PDB entry 4H4M | X-ray diffraction, 2.85 A resolution | chains A and B

Chain A:
Protein: Reverse transcriptase/ribonuclease H, Exoribonuclease H, p66 RT
Organism: Human immunodeficiency virus type 1
Notes: EC 2.7.7.49, 2.7.7.7, 3.1.26.13, 3.1.13.2; fragment: HIV-1 Reverse Transcriptase, p66 Subunit
UniProt: P03366 (POL_HV1B1); residues 1-555 here correspond to UniProt positions 600-1154 (UniProt number = residue number + 599)
Chain sequence (557 residues; row label = number of the first residue in the row; numbers below 1 keep their minus sign (Met-1 is residue -1)):
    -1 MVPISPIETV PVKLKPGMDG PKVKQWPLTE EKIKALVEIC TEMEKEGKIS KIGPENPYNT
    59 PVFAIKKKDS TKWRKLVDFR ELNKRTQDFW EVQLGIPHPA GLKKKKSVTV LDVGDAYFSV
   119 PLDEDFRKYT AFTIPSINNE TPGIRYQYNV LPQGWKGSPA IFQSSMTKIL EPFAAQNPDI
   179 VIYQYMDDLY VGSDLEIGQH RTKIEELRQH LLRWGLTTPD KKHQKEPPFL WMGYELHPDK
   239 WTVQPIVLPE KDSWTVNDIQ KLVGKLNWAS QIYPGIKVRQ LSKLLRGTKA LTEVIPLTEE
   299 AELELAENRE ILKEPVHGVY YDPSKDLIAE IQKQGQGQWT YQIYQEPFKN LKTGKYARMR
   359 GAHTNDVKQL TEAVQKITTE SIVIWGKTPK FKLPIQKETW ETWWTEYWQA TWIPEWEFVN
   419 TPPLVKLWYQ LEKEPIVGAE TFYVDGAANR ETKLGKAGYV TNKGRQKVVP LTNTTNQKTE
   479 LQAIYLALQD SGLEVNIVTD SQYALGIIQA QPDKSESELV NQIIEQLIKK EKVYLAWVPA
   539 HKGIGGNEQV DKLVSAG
Unresolved in the structure: -1 to 0, 549-555
Construct notes: initiating methionine (-1); expression tag (0); engineered mutation Ala172 (Lys771 in P03366), Ala173 (Lys772 in P03366), Ser280 (Cys879 in P03366)
Small-molecule neighbours: 494 ((2E)-3-(3-chloro-5-{4-chloro-2-[2-(2,4-dioxo-3,4-dihydropyrimidin-1(2H)-yl)ethoxy]phenoxy}phenyl)prop-2-enenitrile): Pro95, Leu100, Lys101, Lys102, Lys103, Lys104, Val106, Val108, Val179, Tyr181, Tyr188, Val189, Gly190, Lys223, Pro225, Phe227, Trp229, Leu234, His235, Pro236, Tyr318
UniProt features mapped onto this chain:
  - region: Phe227 to His235 (RT 'primer grip')
  - motif: Trp398 to Trp414 (Tryptophan repeat motif)
  - binding site (Mg(2+)): Asp110, Asp185, Asp186, Asp443, Glu478, Asp498, Asp549
  - site: Trp401 (Essential for RT p66/p51 heterodimerization), Trp414 (Essential for RT p66/p51 heterodimerization), Phe440, Tyr441 (Cleavage)
What the authors report for this chain:
  - conformationally variable residues (side-chain flip): Tyr181
  - binding site for 494: Pro95, Leu100, Lys102, Lys103, Val106, Val108, Tyr181, Tyr188, Phe227, Trp229, Leu234, Pro236, Tyr318

Chain B:
Protein: Reverse transcriptase/ribonuclease H, Exoribonuclease H, p51 RT
Organism: Human immunodeficiency virus type 1
Notes: EC 2.7.7.49, 2.7.7.7, 3.1.26.13, 3.1.13.2; fragment: HIV-1 Reverse Transcriptase, p55 Subunit
UniProt: P03366 (POL_HV1B1); residues 1-428 here correspond to UniProt positions 600-1027 (UniProt number = residue number + 599)
Chain sequence (428 residues; numbered 1 to 428; the number before each row is that of its first residue):
     1 PISPIETVPV KLKPGMDGPK VKQWPLTEEK IKALVEICTE MEKEGKISKI GPENPYNTPV
    61 FAIKKKDSTK WRKLVDFREL NKRTQDFWEV QLGIPHPAGL KKKKSVTVLD VGDAYFSVPL
   121 DEDFRKYTAF TIPSINNETP GIRYQYNVLP QGWKGSPAIF QSSMTKILEP FKKQNPDIVI
   181 YQYMDDLYVG SDLEIGQHRT KIEELRQHLL RWGLTTPDKK HQKEPPFLWM GYELHPDKWT
   241 VQPIVLPEKD SWTVNDIQKL VGKLNWASQI YPGIKVRQLS KLLRGTKALT EVIPLTEEAE
   301 LELAENREIL KEPVHGVYYD PSKDLIAEIQ KQGQGQWTYQ IYQEPFKNLK TGKYARMRGA
   361 HTNDVKQLTE AVQKITTESI VIWGKTPKFK LPIQKETWET WWTEYWQATW IPEWEFVNTP
   421 PLVKLWYQ
Construct notes: engineered mutation Ser280 (Cys879 in P03366)
UniProt features mapped onto this chain:
  - region: Phe227 to His235 (RT 'primer grip')
  - motif: Trp398 to Trp414 (Tryptophan repeat motif)
  - binding site (Mg(2+)): Asp110, Asp185, Asp186
  - site (Essential for RT p66/p51 heterodimerization): Trp401, Trp414

Interface between chain A and chain B:
Contacting residue pairs (93):
  Val8(A) - Glu53(B)
  Pro9(A) - Glu53(B)
  Gln85(A) - Glu53(B)  hydrogen bond (side chain-backbone)
  Asp86(A) - Lys20(B)  salt bridge
  Asp86(A) - Pro55(B)
  Phe87(A) - Pro52(B)
  Phe87(A) - Glu53(B)
  Phe87(A) - Pro55(B)
  Trp88(A) - Pro52(B)  hydrogen bond (backbone-backbone)
  Trp88(A) - Asn54(B)
  Trp88(A) - Pro55(B)
  Trp88(A) - Gly141(B)
  Trp88(A) - Arg143(B)
  Gln91(A) - Asn137(B)  hydrogen bond (side chain-backbone)
  Pro95(A) - Asn136(B)
  Pro95(A) - Asn137(B)
  His96(A) - Asn136(B)  hydrogen bond (backbone-side chain)
  Gly99(A) - Glu138(B)
  Leu100(A) - Glu138(B)
  Ala158(A) - Pro52(B)
  Ile159(A) - Pro52(B)  hydrophobic
  Ser162(A) - Pro52(B)
  Thr165(A) - Pro140(B)
  Tyr181(A) - Glu138(B)  hydrogen bond
  Gln182(A) - Glu138(B)
  Arg358(A) - Asn418(B)
  Glu370(A) - Gln394(B)
  Gln373(A) - Gln394(B)
  Gln373(A) - Glu396(B)
  Gln373(A) - Thr397(B)
  Gln373(A) - Thr400(B)  hydrogen bond
  Thr377(A) - Thr400(B)
  Ile380(A) - Pro25(B)  hydrophobic
  Ile380(A) - Leu26(B)
  Val381(A) - Pro25(B)  hydrophobic
  Val381(A) - Asn136(B)  hydrogen bond (backbone-backbone)
  Ile382(A) - Ile135(B)
  Ile382(A) - Asn136(B)
  Trp383(A) - Ile135(B)
  Gly384(A) - Thr27(B)
  Gly384(A) - Glu28(B)  hydrogen bond (backbone-backbone)
  Trp402(A) - Lys331(B)  hydrogen bond (backbone-side chain)
  Trp402(A) - Arg358(B)
  Trp402(A) - Asp364(B)
  Tyr405(A) - Lys331(B)  hydrogen bond (backbone-side chain)
  Trp406(A) - Lys331(B)
  Trp406(A) - Pro392(B)
  Trp406(A) - Val417(B)
  Trp406(A) - Asn418(B)
  Trp406(A) - Pro420(B)  hydrophobic
  Gln407(A) - Lys331(B)
  Gln407(A) - Pro392(B)
  Gln407(A) - Ile393(B)
  Gln407(A) - Gln394(B)
  Gln407(A) - Val417(B)  hydrogen bond (side chain-backbone)
  Ala408(A) - Trp337(B)  hydrophobic
  Ala408(A) - Asp364(B)
  Ala408(A) - Pro392(B)  hydrogen bond (backbone-backbone)
  Ala408(A) - Ile393(B)
  Thr409(A) - Asp364(B)
  Trp410(A) - Asn363(B)
  Trp410(A) - Val365(B)  hydrophobic
  Trp410(A) - Trp401(B)
  Pro433(A) - Asn255(B)
  Pro433(A) - Leu289(B)  hydrophobic
  Pro433(A) - Thr290(B)
  Ile434(A) - Thr290(B)
  Val435(A) - Thr290(B)
  Thr439(A) - Lys287(B)
  Thr439(A) - Ala288(B)
  Thr439(A) - Leu289(B)  hydrogen bond (side chain-backbone)
  Tyr441(A) - Gln258(B)
  Tyr441(A) - Lys287(B)  hydrogen bond (side chain-backbone)
  Val458(A) - Thr286(B)
  Thr459(A) - Thr286(B)
  Asn460(A) - Thr286(B)
  Asn460(A) - Ala288(B)
  Asn494(A) - Leu289(B)
  Val496(A) - Leu289(B)  hydrophobic
  Leu503(A) - Leu422(B)  hydrophobic
  Tyr532(A) - Asn255(B)  hydrogen bond
  Tyr532(A) - Lys259(B)
  Tyr532(A) - Leu289(B)  hydrophobic
  Trp535(A) - Lys259(B)
  Trp535(A) - Leu422(B)  hydrophobic
  Val536(A) - Gln258(B)
  Pro537(A) - Asn265(B)
  Lys540(A) - Asn265(B)
  Lys540(A) - Ser280(B)
  Ile542(A) - Val261(B)  hydrophobic
  Ile542(A) - Ser280(B)
  Ile542(A) - Leu283(B)
  Ile542(A) - Arg284(B)
Also at the interface, not in a pair above, chain A (61 interface residues in all): Gly93, Ile94, Gln161, Ile180, Thr369, Thr376, Thr386, Gln500, Ala534, Gly541, Asn545
Also at the interface, not in a pair above, chain B (53 interface residues in all): Thr139, Val254, Gly262, Val276, Gly285, Thr419, Trp426

In short:
Chain A and chain B form an interface of 61 and 53 residues respectively, with 15 hydrogen bonds and 1 salt
bridge. Polar pairs include Asp86(A)-Lys20(B), Gln85(A)-Glu53(B) and Gln91(A)-Asn137(B). Chain A binds
compound 494. The paper reports a binding site for 494 at Pro95(A), Leu100(A) and Lys102(A) among others;
conformational variability at Tyr181(A).
Here chain A is Reverse transcriptase/ribonuclease H, Exoribonuclease H, p66 RT and chain B is Reverse
transcriptase/ribonuclease H, Exoribonuclease H, p51 RT, both from Human immunodeficiency virus type 1. Entry
4H4M (Crystal Structure of HIV-1 Reverse Transcriptase in Complex with
(E)-3-(3-chloro-5-(4-chloro-2-(2-(2,4-dioxo-3,4- dihydropyrimidin-1(2H)-yl)ethoxy)phenoxy)phenyl)acrylonitrile
(JLJ494), a Non-nucleoside Inhibitor) was determined by X-ray diffraction (same publication as 4H4O).
